PDB entry 9H2B | electron microscopy, 4.10 A resolution (low resolution: residue-level contacts below are approximate; hydrogen-bond / salt-bridge calls are withheld) | chains B and D of the 14 polymer chains in the assembly

== Chain B ==
Molecule: Occlusion-derived virus envelope protein E27
Source organism: Autographa californica nucleopolyhedrovirus
Reference sequence: P41702 (E27_NPVAC); residue numbers follow UniProt; this construct covers 1-290
Amino-acid sequence (290 residues; numbered 1 to 290; the number before each row is that of its first residue):
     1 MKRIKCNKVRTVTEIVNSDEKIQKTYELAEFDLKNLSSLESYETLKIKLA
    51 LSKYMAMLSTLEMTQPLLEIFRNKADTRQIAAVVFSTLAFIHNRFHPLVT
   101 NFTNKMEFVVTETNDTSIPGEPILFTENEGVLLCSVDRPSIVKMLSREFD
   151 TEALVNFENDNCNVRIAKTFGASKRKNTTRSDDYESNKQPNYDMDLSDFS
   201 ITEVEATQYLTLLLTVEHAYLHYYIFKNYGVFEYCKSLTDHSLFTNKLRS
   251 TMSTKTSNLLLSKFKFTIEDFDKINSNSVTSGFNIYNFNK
Unresolved in the structure: 1-37, 173-198, 250-254, 272-290

== Chain D ==
Molecule: Protein C42
Source organism: Autographa californica nucleopolyhedrovirus
Reference sequence: P25695 (C42_NPVAC); residues 1-361 here = UniProt positions 1-361
Amino-acid sequence (361 residues; row label = number of the first residue in the row):
     1 MSAIALYLEINKLRLKIDEPMQLAIWPQLFPLLCDEHQSVQLNTDVLINF
    51 MMHVARKSQNTILNNNAAIASQYAAGNADVVAAPASAQPTPRPVINLFAR
   101 ANAAAPAQPSEELINMRRYRNAARKLIHHYSLNSTSSTEYKISDVVMTMI
   151 FLLRSEKYHSLFKLLETTFDDYTCRPQMTQVQTDTLLDAVRSLLEMPSTT
   201 IDLTTVDIMRSSFARCFNSPIMRYAKIVLLQNVALQRDKRTTLEELLIER
   251 GEKIQMLQPQQYINSGTEIPFCDDAEFLNRLLKHIDPYPLSRMYYNAANT
   301 MFYTTMENYAVSNCKFNIEDYNNIFKVMENIRKHSNKNSNDQDELNIYLG
   351 VQSSNAKRKKY
Unresolved in the structure: 1-111, 195-197, 233-237, 264-275, 333-361
Swiss-Prot annotation at these positions:
  - region: Leu32 to Glu36 (LXCXE motif)
  - motif: Lys357 to Lys360 (Nuclear localization signal)

== How chain B and chain D interact ==
Residue-residue contacts (128; chain B residue first):
  Thr44(B) with Leu290(D)
  Leu45(B) with Asp286(D)
  Ile47(B) with Leu290(D)
  Lys48(B) with Leu282(D); Ile285(D); Asp286(D); Tyr288(D)
  Ser52(B) with Leu278(D); Ile285(D)
  Ala56(B) with Leu278(D)
  Thr77(B) with Gln260(D); Gln261(D)
  Arg78(B) with Gln261(D); Tyr262(D); Ile263(D)
  Ala81(B) with Ile263(D)
  Ala82(B) with Ile263(D)
  Phe85(B) with Ile263(D)
  Asn104(B) with Ile263(D)
  Lys105(B) with Tyr262(D); Ile263(D)
  Met106(B) with Gln261(D); Tyr262(D); Ile263(D)
  Glu107(B) with Pro259(D); Gln261(D); Tyr262(D)
  Phe108(B) with Pro259(D); Gln260(D); Gln261(D); Ile263(D)
  Val109(B) with Gln258(D); Pro259(D); Gln260(D)
  Val110(B) with Gln260(D)
  Thr111(B) with Leu257(D)
  Asn114(B) with Val311(D)
  Asp115(B) with Arg250(D); Lys253(D)
  Thr116(B) with Ile254(D); Leu257(D)
  Ser117(B) with Arg250(D)
  Ile118(B) with Leu247(D); Arg250(D)
  Pro119(B) with Leu246(D); Asn308(D); Tyr309(D); Ser312(D)
  Gly120(B) with Thr305(D)
  Thr126(B) with Ile254(D); Gln255(D)
  Glu127(B) with Gln255(D)
  Asn128(B) with Gln255(D)
  Ser135(B) with Ile254(D)
  Ser140(B) with Asn308(D)
  Lys143(B) with Glu307(D)
  Met144(B) with Thr300(D); Thr304(D)
  Arg147(B) with Thr300(D); Tyr303(D); Thr304(D); Glu307(D)
  Phe149(B) with Asn296(D); Thr300(D)
  Asp150(B) with Arg292(D); Tyr295(D); Asn296(D)
  Thr151(B) with Arg292(D)
  Leu154(B) with Arg292(D)
  Val155(B) with Arg292(D)
  Asn156(B) with Arg292(D)
  Glu158(B) with Pro287(D)
  Phe199(B) with Arg280(D); His284(D)
  Ser200(B) with His284(D)
  Ile201(B) with Tyr288(D)
  Thr202(B) with Tyr288(D)
  Glu203(B) with Tyr288(D); Pro289(D); Arg292(D); Met293(D)
  Ala206(B) with Tyr288(D)
  Thr207(B) with Met293(D); Asn296(D)
  Leu210(B) with Met293(D); Tyr294(D)
  Thr211(B) with Ala297(D); Met301(D)
  Leu214(B) with Tyr294(D); Met301(D)
  Thr215(B) with Met301(D)
  His218(B) with Ile324(D)
  Thr239(B) with Leu247(D); Asp320(D)
  Asp240(B) with Asp320(D)
  His241(B) with Asp320(D); Ile324(D)
  Ser242(B) with Asp320(D)
  Phe244(B) with Asn323(D); Ile324(D); Lys326(D)
  Thr245(B) with Asn323(D); Lys326(D); Val327(D); Met328(D)
  Asn246(B) with Met328(D)
  Lys247(B) with Ile324(D); Phe325(D); Lys326(D); Val327(D)
  Leu260(B) with Tyr294(D)
  Leu261(B) with Phe325(D); Val327(D)
  Lys263(B) with Tyr294(D)
  Phe264(B) with Tyr294(D); Phe325(D); Val327(D)
  Lys265(B) with Phe325(D); Val327(D)
  Phe266(B) with Ala298(D); Phe302(D); Tyr321(D); Phe325(D)
  Thr267(B) with Asn322(D)
  Ile268(B) with Phe302(D); Ile318(D); Tyr321(D); Asn322(D)
Interface residues without a listed pair, chain B (77 interface residues in all): Leu49, Ser59, Leu133, Asp137, Glu152, Leu238, Ser262, Asp270
Interface residues without a listed pair, chain D (56 interface residues in all): Leu243, Phe277, Leu281, Asn299, Phe316

== Overview ==
Chain B and chain D form an interface of 77 and 56 residues respectively.
Chain B is Occlusion-derived virus envelope protein E27 and chain D is Protein C42, both from Autographa
californica nucleopolyhedrovirus; the structure, AcMNPV basal cap - C14 anchor complex only, was determined by
electron microscopy (same publication as 9H2A, 9H2C, 9H2H, 9H2J and 9H2K).
